PDB entry 7QOH | electron microscopy, 3.32 A resolution | chains g and h of the 18 polymer chains in the assembly

== Chain g (and h) ==
Protein: Portal vertex capsid protein gp57
Source organism: Bacteroides phage crAss001
Notes: chain h of this document is another copy of the same molecule, construct and numbering; everything in this record applies to it too
Reference sequence: A0A385DTA3 (A0A385DTA3_9CAUD); residue numbers follow UniProt; this construct covers 1-104
Sequence (104 residues; numbered 1 to 104; the number before each row is that of its first residue):
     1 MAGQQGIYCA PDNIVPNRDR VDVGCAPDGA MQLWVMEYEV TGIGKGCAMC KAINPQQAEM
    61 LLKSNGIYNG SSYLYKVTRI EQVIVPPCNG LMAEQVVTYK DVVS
Not modelled in the structure: 1-20, 103-104 (chain h: 1-29, 103-104)

== Chain g / chain h interface ==
Cross-chain cystine bridges: C25(g)-C88(h), C47(g)-C47(h)
Residue-residue contacts (100; chain g residue first):
  V23(g) with V85(h), hydrophobic
  C25(g) with V85(h), hydrophobic; C88(h), disulfide
  M31(g) with V85(h), hydrophobic
  L33(g) with L33(h), hydrophobic; M49(h), hydrophobic
  Y38(g) with E94(h); V96(h)
  G42(g) with Y99(h)
  I43(g) with T98(h), hydrogen bond (backbone-side chain); Y99(h), hydrogen bond (backbone-backbone)
  G44(g) with V97(h)
  K45(g) with V96(h); V97(h), hydrogen bond (backbone-backbone)
  G46(g) with Q95(h); V96(h)
  C47(g) with G46(h); C47(h), disulfide; E94(h); Q95(h), hydrogen bond (backbone-backbone)
  A48(g) with C47(h); A93(h)
  M49(g) with V35(h), hydrophobic; C47(h); A48(h); M49(h), hydrophobic; L91(h); M92(h), hydrogen bond (backbone-backbone); A93(h), hydrogen bond (backbone-backbone)
  C50(g) with G90(h), hydrogen bond (side chain-backbone); L91(h), hydrophobic; M92(h)
  K51(g) with I84(h), hydrogen bond (side chain-backbone); V85(h), hydrogen bond (side chain-backbone); P87(h); N89(h); G90(h), hydrogen bond (backbone-backbone); M92(h)
  A52(g) with N89(h)
  I53(g) with C88(h); N89(h)
  Q57(g) with N89(h)
  L61(g) with N89(h); G90(h); L91(h)
  L62(g) with E94(h)
  N65(g) with L91(h); E94(h)
  G66(g) with E94(h)
  I67(g) with E94(h), hydrogen bond (backbone-side chain); V96(h), hydrophobic
  Y68(g) with V96(h), hydrophobic
  Y75(g) with E94(h), hydrogen bond
  V85(g) with L33(h), hydrophobic
  P86(g) with K51(h), hydrogen bond (backbone-side chain)
  P87(g) with K51(h), hydrogen bond (backbone-side chain)
  C88(g) with A30(h), hydrophobic; K51(h)
  N89(g) with A30(h), hydrogen bond (side chain-backbone); K51(h); A52(h); Q57(h)
  G90(g) with C50(h); K51(h), hydrogen bond (backbone-backbone); L61(h)
  L91(g) with M49(h); C50(h), hydrophobic; L61(h); N65(h); G66(h)
  M92(g) with L33(h), hydrophobic; M49(h), hydrogen bond (backbone-backbone); C50(h)
  A93(g) with A48(h); M49(h), hydrogen bond (backbone-backbone)
  E94(g) with Y38(h), hydrogen bond; C47(h); L62(h); G66(h); I67(h), hydrogen bond (side chain-backbone); Y75(h), hydrogen bond
  Q95(g) with G46(h); C47(h), hydrogen bond (backbone-backbone)
  V96(g) with Y38(h); K45(h); I67(h), hydrophobic; Y68(h)
  V97(g) with G44(h); K45(h), hydrogen bond (backbone-backbone); V97(h)
  T98(g) with I43(h); Y68(h)
  Y99(g) with G42(h); I43(h), hydrogen bond (backbone-backbone); G44(h); V97(h), hydrophobic; D101(h); V102(h)
  V102(g) with V97(h), hydrophobic; Y99(h), hydrophobic
Interface residues without a listed pair, chain g (45 interface residues in all): G24, M36, V40, V83
Interface residues without a listed pair, chain h (43 interface residues in all): V40, I53, V83

== Summary ==
45 residues of chain g and 43 residues of chain h are in contact; the contacts include 2 disulfide bonds and
24 hydrogen bonds. Among the polar pairs are I43(g)-T98(h), C50(g)-G90(h) and K51(g)-I84(h).
Chain g and chain h are both Portal vertex capsid protein gp57 (Bacteroides phage crAss001); the structure,
Unique vertex of the phicrAss001 virion with C5 symmetry imposed, was determined by electron microscopy
together with 7QOG, 7QOI, 7QOJ, 7QOK and 7QOL from the same study.
